PDB entry 3G6X | X-ray diffraction, 2.08 A resolution | chains A and T of the 3 polymer chains in the assembly

[Chain A]
Protein: DNA polymerase iota
Organism: Homo sapiens
Notes: EC 2.7.7.7
UniProt: Q9UNA4 (POLI_HUMAN); residue numbers follow UniProt; this construct covers 1-420
Sequence (420 residues; each row starts with the number of its first residue):
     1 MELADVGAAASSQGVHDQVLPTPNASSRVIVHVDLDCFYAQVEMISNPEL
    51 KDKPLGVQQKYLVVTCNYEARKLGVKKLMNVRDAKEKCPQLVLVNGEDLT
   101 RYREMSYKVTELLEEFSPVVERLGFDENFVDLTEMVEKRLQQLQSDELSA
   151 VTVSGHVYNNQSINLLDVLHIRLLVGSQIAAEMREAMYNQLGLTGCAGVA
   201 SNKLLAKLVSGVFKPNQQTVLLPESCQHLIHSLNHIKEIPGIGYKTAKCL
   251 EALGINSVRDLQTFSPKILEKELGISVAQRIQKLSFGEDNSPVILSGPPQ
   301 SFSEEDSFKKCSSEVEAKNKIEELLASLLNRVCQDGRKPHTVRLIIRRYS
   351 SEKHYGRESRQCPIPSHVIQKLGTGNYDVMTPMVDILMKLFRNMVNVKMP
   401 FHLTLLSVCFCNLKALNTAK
Disordered / not traced: 1-24, 371-378, 395-403, 415-420
Metal / ion sites: Mg2+ site 1: Asp34, Leu35, Asp126 (together with 2'-deoxyguanosine-5'-triphosphate); Mg2+ site 2 near Glu127 (its only coordinating residue here)
Residues lining bound ligands: 2'-deoxyguanosine-5'-triphosphate (DGT): Asp34, Leu35, Asp36, Cys37, Phe38, Tyr39, Gln59, Val64, Thr65, Tyr68, Arg71, Lys77, Leu78, Asp126, Glu127, Lys214
From the paper describing this entry:
  - catalytic residues: Asp34, Asp126, Glu127
  - Mg2+ coordination: Asp34, Asp126, Glu127
  - binding site for Template DNA strand (chain T): Gln59, Lys60, Tyr61, Leu62, Ser307, Arg347
  - binding site for 2'-deoxyguanosine-5'-triphosphate: Tyr39, Gln59, Val64, Thr65, Tyr68, Arg71, Lys77, Leu78, Lys214
  - specificity-determining residues: Tyr39, Gln59

[Chain T]
Molecule: Template DNA strand
Sequence (11 nucleotides; row label = number of the first residue in the row):
   837 TCTXGGGTCCT
Disordered / not traced: 837-839
Modified positions: 3DR (1',2'-dideoxyribofuranose-5'-phosphate) at position 840

[How chain A and chain T interact]
Contacting residue pairs - 24 pairs, chain A then chain T:
  Gln59(A) with 3DR_840(T), sugar contact; DG841(T), sugar contact
  Lys60(A) with 3DR_840(T), phosphate contact; DG841(T), salt bridge to the phosphate
  Tyr61(A) with 3DR_840(T), phosphate contact
  Glu97(A) with DG841(T), phosphate contact
  Leu99(A) with DG841(T), phosphate contact; DG842(T), phosphate contact
  Arg103(A) with DG842(T), salt bridge to the phosphate; DG843(T), salt bridge to the phosphate
  Pro299(A) with DT844(T), phosphate contact
  Gln300(A) with DT844(T), hydrogen bond to the phosphate
  Ser301(A) with DT844(T), hydrogen bond to the phosphate
  Phe302(A) with DG843(T), phosphate contact
  Ser303(A) with DG842(T), sugar contact; DG843(T), hydrogen bond to the phosphate
  Glu304(A) with DG842(T), phosphate contact
  Glu305(A) with DG841(T), sugar contact; DG842(T), hydrogen bond to the phosphate
  Ser307(A) with 3DR_840(T), hydrogen bond to the phosphate; DG841(T), phosphate contact
  Lys309(A) with 3DR_840(T), phosphate contact
  Arg331(A) with DG843(T), salt bridge to the phosphate
  Arg347(A) with 3DR_840(T), salt bridge to the phosphate
Interface residues without a listed pair, chain A (22 interface residues in all): Tyr39, Leu62, Val64, Phe125, Asp306
Interface residues without a listed pair, chain T (6 interface residues in all): DC845

[In short]
The interface between chain A and chain T involves 22 residues on one side and 6 on the other, with 5 hydrogen
bonds and 5 salt bridges. Polar contacts include Gln300(A)-DT844(T), Ser301(A)-DT844(T) and
Ser303(A)-DG843(T). The paper reports catalytic residues Asp34(A), Asp126(A) and Glu127(A); a binding site for
2'-deoxyguanosine-5'-triphosphate at Tyr39(A), Gln59(A) and Val64(A) among others.
Chain A is DNA polymerase iota (Homo sapiens) and chain T is Template DNA strand; the structure, Ternary
complex of DNA Polymerase iota:DNA:dGTP with an abasic site at the templating position, was determined by
X-ray diffraction (same publication as 3G6V and 3G6Y).
